9C4H - chains H and X of the 17 polymer chains in the assembly; structure by electron microscopy, 8.60 A resolution (very low resolution: no residue pairs are listed; an interface is given only as per-side residue counts).

# Chain H
Molecule: Nucleoprotein
Source organism: Influenza D virus
UniProt: K9LG94 (K9LG94_9ORTO); residues 1-552 here = UniProt positions 1-552
Chain sequence (552 residues; each row starts with the number of its first residue):
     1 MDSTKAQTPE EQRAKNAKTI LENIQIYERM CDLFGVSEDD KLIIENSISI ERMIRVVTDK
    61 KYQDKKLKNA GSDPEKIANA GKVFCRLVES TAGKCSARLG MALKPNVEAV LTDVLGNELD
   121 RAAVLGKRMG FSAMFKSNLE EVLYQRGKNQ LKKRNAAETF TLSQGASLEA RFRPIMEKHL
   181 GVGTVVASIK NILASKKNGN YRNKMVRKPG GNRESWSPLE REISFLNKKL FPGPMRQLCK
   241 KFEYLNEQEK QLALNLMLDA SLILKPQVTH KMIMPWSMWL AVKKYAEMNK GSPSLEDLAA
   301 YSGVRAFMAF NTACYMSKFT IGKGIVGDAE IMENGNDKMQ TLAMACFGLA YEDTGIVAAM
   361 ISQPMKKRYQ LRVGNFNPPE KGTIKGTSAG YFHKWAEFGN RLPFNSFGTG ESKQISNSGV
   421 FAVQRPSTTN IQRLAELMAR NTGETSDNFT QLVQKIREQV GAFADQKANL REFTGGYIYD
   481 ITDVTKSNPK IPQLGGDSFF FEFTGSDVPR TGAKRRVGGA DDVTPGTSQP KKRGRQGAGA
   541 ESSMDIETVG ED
Not modelled in the structure: 1-7, 497-552

# Chain X
Molecule: viral RNA
Source organism: Influenza D virus
Sequence (868 nucleotides; row label = number of the first residue in the row; note: 275 numbers in that range are skipped by the numbering (no residue carries them; nothing is unmodelled there)):
    26 UUUUUUUUUU UUUUUUUUUU
    51 UUUUUUUUUU UUUUUUUUUU
    76 UUUUUUUUUU UUUUUUUUUU
   101 UUUUUUUUUU UUUUUUUUUU
   126 UUUUUUUUUU UUUUUUUUUU
   151 UUUUUUUUUU UUUUUUUUUU
   176 UUUUUUUUUU UUUUUUUUUU
   201 UUUUUUUUUU UUUUUUUUUU
   426 UUUUUUUUUU UUUUUUUUUU
   451 UUUUUUUUUU UUUUUUUUUU
   476 UUUUUUUUUU UUUUUUUUUU
   501 UUUUUUUUUU UUUUUUUUUU
   526 UUUUUUUUUU UUUUUUUUUU
   551 UUUUUUUUUU UUUUUUUUUU
   576 UUUUUUUUUU UUUUUUUUUU
   601 UUUUUUUUUU UUUUUUUUUU UUUUUUUUUU UUUUUUUUUU UUUUUUUUUU UUUUUUUUUU
   661 UUUUUUUUUU UUUUUUUUUU UUUUUUUUUU UUUUUUUUUU UUUUUUUUUU UUUUUUUUUU
   721 UUUUUUUUUU UUUUUUUUUU UUUUUUUUUU UUUUUUUUUU UUUUUUUUUU UUUUUUUUUU
   781 UUUUUUUUUU UUUUUUUUUU UUUUUUUUUU UUUUUUUUUU UUUUUUUUUU UUUUUUUUUU
   841 UUUUUUUUUU UUUUUUUUUU UUUUUUUUUU UUUUUUUUUU UUUUUUUUUU UUUUUUUUUU
   901 UUUUUUUUUU UUUUUUUUUU UUUUUUUUUU UUUUUUUUUU UUUUUUUUUU UUUUUUUUUU
   961 UUUUUUUUUU UUUUUUUUUU UUUUUUUUUU UUUUUUUUUU UUUUUUUUUU UUUUUUUUUU
  1021 UUUUUUUUUU UUUUUUUUUU UUUUUUUUUU UUUUUUUUUU UUUUUUUUUU UUUUUUUUUU
  1081 UUUUUUUUUU UUUUUUUUUU UUUUUUUUUU UUUUUUUUUU UUUUUUUUUU UUUUUUUUUU
  1141 UUUUUUUUUU UUUUUUUUUU UUUUUUUU
Not modelled in the structure: 621-1168

# Interface between chain H and chain X
At this resolution (9 A) residue pairs are not listed: 41 residues of chain H and 20 of chain X lie at the interface.

# In short
Chain H and chain X form an interface of 41 and 20 residues respectively.
Here chain H is Nucleoprotein and chain X is viral RNA, both from Influenza D virus. Entry 9C4H (Double
helical structure of influenza D RNP complex) was determined by electron microscopy, deposited together with
9BWV, 9BWZ, 9BX0, 9BX1 and 9BX4.
